PDB entry 2V1Z | X-ray diffraction, 1.60 A resolution | chain A

Chain A:
Protein: Beta-lactamase tem
Organism: Escherichia coli
Notes: EC 3.5.2.6
Reference sequence: P62593 (BLAT_ECOLI); the construct has insertions or renumbered stretches relative to UniProt, so the offset changes along the chain: 1-14 = UniProt 25-38; 23-268 = UniProt 41-286
Sequence (291 residues; each row starts with the number of its first residue):
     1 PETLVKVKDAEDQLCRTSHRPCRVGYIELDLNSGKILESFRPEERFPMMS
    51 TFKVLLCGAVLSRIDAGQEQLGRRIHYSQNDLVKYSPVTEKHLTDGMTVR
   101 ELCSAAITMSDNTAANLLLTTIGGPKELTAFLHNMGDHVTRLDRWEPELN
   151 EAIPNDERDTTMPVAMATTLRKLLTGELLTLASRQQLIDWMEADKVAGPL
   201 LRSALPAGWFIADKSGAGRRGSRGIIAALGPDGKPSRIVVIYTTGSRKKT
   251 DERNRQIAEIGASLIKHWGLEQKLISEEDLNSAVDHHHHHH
Disordered / not traced: 271-291
Disulfides: C15-C22, C57-C103
Construct notes: insertion (15-22); engineered mutation I64 (Val82 in P62593), K84 (Glu102 in P62593), V164 (Ala182 in P62593), R219 (Glu237 in P62593), R247 (Gln265 in P62593), K248 (Ala266 in P62593), K249 (Thr267 in P62593), T250 (Met268 in P62593); expression tag (269-291)
Metal / ion sites: Zn2+: E90, H133, H138
Swiss-Prot annotation at these positions:
  - active site: S50 (Acyl-ester intermediate), E148 (Proton acceptor)
  - binding site (substrate): K214 to G216

In short:
E90, H133 and H138 coordinate Zn2+. Curated annotation (UniProt) lists active-site residues S50 and E148 and 3
substrate-binding residues.
Chain A is Beta-lactamase tem (Escherichia coli); the structure, Structure of a TEM-1 beta-lactamase insertant
allosterically regulated by kanamycin and anions, was determined by X-ray diffraction together with 2V20 from
the same study.
